Entry 6QLA (X-ray diffraction, 1.43 A resolution); this record covers chains A and B.

# Chain A (and B)
Name: PMGL2
Organism: permafrost metagenome
Notes: EC 3.1.1.3; chain B of this document is another copy of the same molecule, construct and numbering; everything in this record applies to it too
UniProt: A0A142J6I6 (A0A142J6I6_9BACT); residue numbers follow UniProt; this construct covers 1-343
Sequence (351 residues; numbered 1 to 351; the number before each row is that of its first residue):
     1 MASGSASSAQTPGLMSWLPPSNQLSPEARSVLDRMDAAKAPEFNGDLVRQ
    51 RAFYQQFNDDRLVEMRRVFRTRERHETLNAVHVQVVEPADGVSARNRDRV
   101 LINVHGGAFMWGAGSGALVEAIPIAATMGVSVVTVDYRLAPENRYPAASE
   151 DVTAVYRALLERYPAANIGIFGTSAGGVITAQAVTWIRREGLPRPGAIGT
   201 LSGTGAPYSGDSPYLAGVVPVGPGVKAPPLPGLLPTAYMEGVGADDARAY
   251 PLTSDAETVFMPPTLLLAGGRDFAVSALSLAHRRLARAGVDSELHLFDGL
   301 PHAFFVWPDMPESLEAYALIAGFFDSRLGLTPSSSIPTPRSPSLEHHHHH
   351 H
Not modelled in the structure: 1-13, 333-351
Construct notes: conflict Thr173 (Cys in A0A142J6I6), Ser202 (Cys in A0A142J6I6); expression tag (344-351)
Residues lining bound ligands: PG6 (1-(2-methoxy-ethoxy)-2-{2-[2-(2-methoxy-ethoxy]-ethoxy}-ethane): Ala108, Phe109, Ser174, Ala175, Val178, Ser202, Gly203, Thr204, Gly205, Ala206, Pro207, Tyr208, Val218, Leu234, Pro235, Phe273, Ala274, Ala277, His302
Reported in the primary citation:
  - catalytic residues: Ser174, Asp272, His302
  - self-association interface (contacts with another copy of this molecule): Trp17 to Pro20, Val219 to Val221
  - binding site for PG6: Val178, Ser202 to Tyr208, Val218, Leu234 to Thr236, Ala277 to Leu278
  - conformationally variable residues: Tyr208
  - contacts within the chain: Ser202-Ala303 (hydrogen bond), Ser202-Asp272 (hydrogen bond)

# Chain A / chain B interface
Contacting residue pairs (70):
  Met15(A) with Leu215(B), hydrophobic
  Trp17(A) with Val221(B); Gly222(B); Pro223(B), hydrophobic
  Leu18(A) with Leu14(B), hydrophobic; Asp211(B); Tyr214(B), hydrophobic
  Pro19(A) with Tyr214(B)
  Ser21(A) with Gly210(B); Asp211(B)
  Asn22(A) with Ser209(B); Gly210(B), hydrogen bond (side chain-backbone); Leu230(B)
  Gln23(A) with Ser209(B), hydrogen bond; Gly210(B); Ser276(B), hydrogen bond (side chain-backbone); Ala277(B); Leu280(B)
  Ser209(A) with Asn22(B); Gln23(B), hydrogen bond
  Gly210(A) with Ser21(B); Asn22(B), hydrogen bond (backbone-side chain); Asp298(B)
  Asp211(A) with Met15(B); Leu18(B); Ser21(B); Arg271(B), salt bridge; Asp298(B), hydrogen bond (backbone-side chain); Gly299(B)
  Tyr214(A) with Leu18(B), hydrophobic; Pro19(B)
  Leu215(A) with Met15(B), hydrophobic
  Val221(A) with Trp17(B); Leu18(B), hydrophobic
  Gly222(A) with Trp17(B)
  Pro223(A) with Trp17(B), hydrophobic
  Leu230(A) with Asn22(B)
  Arg271(A) with Asp211(B), salt bridge
  Ser276(A) with Gln23(B), hydrogen bond (backbone-side chain); Asp298(B), hydrogen bond
  Ala277(A) with Gln23(B)
  Ser279(A) with Leu296(B)
  Leu280(A) with Gln23(B)
  His282(A) with Leu294(B), hydrogen bond (side chain-backbone); His295(B)
  Arg283(A) with Gln23(B); His295(B); Leu296(B); Phe297(B); Asp298(B); Glu315(B), salt bridge
  Ala286(A) with His295(B); Leu319(B), hydrophobic
  Arg287(A) with Glu315(B), salt bridge
  Leu294(A) with His282(B), hydrogen bond (backbone-side chain)
  His295(A) with His282(B); Arg283(B); Ala286(B)
  Leu296(A) with Ser279(B); Arg283(B); Leu296(B), hydrophobic
  Phe297(A) with Arg283(B)
  Asp298(A) with Gly210(B); Asp211(B), hydrogen bond (side chain-backbone); Ser276(B), hydrogen bond; Arg283(B)
  Gly299(A) with Asp211(B)
  Glu312(A) with Arg283(B)
  Glu315(A) with Arg283(B), salt bridge
  Leu319(A) with Ala286(B), hydrophobic
Interface residues without a listed pair, chain A (37 interface residues in all): Leu14, Pro20, Ala227
Interface residues without a listed pair, chain B (38 interface residues in all): Pro20, Gly224, Ala227, Glu293, Glu312

# In short
37 residues of chain A face 38 of chain B across their interface; the contacts include 12 hydrogen bonds and 5
salt bridges. Polar pairs include Asp211(A)-Arg271(B), Arg283(A)-Glu315(B) and Arg287(A)-Glu315(B). Bound to
chain A: compound PG6. The paper reports catalytic residues Ser174(A), Asp272(A) and His302(A); a binding site
for PG6 at Val178(A), Ser202(A) and Val218(A) among others.
Both chains are PMGL2 (permafrost metagenome). Entry 6QLA (CRYSTAL STRUCTURE OF THE PMGL2 ESTERASE (point
mutant 1) FROM PERMAFROST METAGENOMIC LIBRARY) was determined by X-ray diffraction (same publication as 6QIN).
